Entry 9B1A (electron microscopy, 2.30 A resolution); this record covers chains B and D of the 4 polymer chains in the assembly.

Chain B:
Molecule: viral protein 3
From: enterovirus D68
UniProt: A0A097BW12 (A0A097BW12_9ENTO); residues 1-247 here correspond to UniProt positions 318-564 (UniProt number = residue number + 317)
Sequence (247 residues; row label = number of the first residue in the row):
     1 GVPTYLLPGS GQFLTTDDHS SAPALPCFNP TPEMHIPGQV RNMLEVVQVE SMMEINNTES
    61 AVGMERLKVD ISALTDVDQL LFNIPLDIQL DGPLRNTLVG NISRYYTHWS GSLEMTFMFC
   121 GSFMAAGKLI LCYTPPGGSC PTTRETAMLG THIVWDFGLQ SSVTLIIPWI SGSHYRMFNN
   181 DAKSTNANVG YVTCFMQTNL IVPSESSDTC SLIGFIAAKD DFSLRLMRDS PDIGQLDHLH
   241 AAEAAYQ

Chain D:
Molecule: Capsid protein VP4
From: enterovirus D68
UniProt: Q68T42 (POLG_HED68); residues 0-68 here correspond to UniProt positions 1-69 (UniProt number = residue number + 1)
Sequence (69 residues; numbered 0 to 68; the number before each row is that of its first residue; numbering starts at 0):
     0 MGAQVTRQQT GTHENANIAT NGSHITYNQI NFYKDSYAAS ASKQDFSQDP SKFTEPVVEG
    60 LKAGAPVLK
Unresolved in the structure: 0-28, 68
Curated features (UniProtKB/Swiss-Prot):
  - site: Lys68 (Cleavage)
  - lipidation: Gly1 (N-myristoyl glycine)

Chain B / chain D interface:
Residue-residue contacts (39; chain B residue first):
  Asp18(B) - Ser39(D)
  Asp18(B) - Ala40(D)  hydrogen bond (side chain-backbone)
  Asp18(B) - Lys42(D)  salt bridge
  His19(B) - Ser39(D)
  Ser20(B) - Ile29(D)  hydrogen bond (side chain-backbone)
  Ser20(B) - Asn30(D)
  Ser20(B) - Tyr32(D)
  Ser20(B) - Ala37(D)
  Ser20(B) - Ala38(D)
  Ser20(B) - Ser39(D)
  Ser21(B) - Tyr32(D)
  Ser21(B) - Ala37(D)  hydrogen bond (backbone-backbone)
  Ala22(B) - Tyr32(D)  hydrogen bond (backbone-side chain)
  Pro23(B) - Tyr32(D)
  Pro23(B) - Asp34(D)
  Pro23(B) - Tyr36(D)
  Pro23(B) - Ala37(D)
  Ala24(B) - Tyr36(D)
  Leu25(B) - Tyr36(D)  hydrogen bond (backbone-side chain)
  Pro26(B) - Asp34(D)
  Cys27(B) - Asp34(D)  hydrogen bond (backbone-side chain)
  Gly38(B) - Lys51(D)
  Gly38(B) - Phe52(D)
  Gln39(B) - Lys51(D)
  Gln39(B) - Phe52(D)
  Arg41(B) - Asp44(D)
  Arg41(B) - Ser46(D)  hydrogen bond (side chain-backbone)
  Arg41(B) - Gln47(D)
  Arg41(B) - Asp48(D)
  Asn42(B) - Gln47(D)
  Glu45(B) - Gln47(D)
  Glu45(B) - Asp48(D)  hydrogen bond (side chain-backbone)
  Glu45(B) - Pro49(D)
  Gln48(B) - Thr53(D)
  Val49(B) - Phe52(D)  hydrophobic
  Val49(B) - Thr53(D)
  Leu159(B) - Leu67(D)
  Gln160(B) - Val66(D)
  Gln160(B) - Leu67(D)  hydrogen bond (side chain-backbone)
Interface residues without a listed pair, chain B (20 interface residues in all): Val40
Interface residues without a listed pair, chain D (21 interface residues in all): Pro65

Summary:
20 residues of chain B face 21 of chain D across their interface, with 9 hydrogen bonds and 1 salt bridge.
Polar contacts include Asp18(B)-Lys42(D), Asp18(B)-Ala40(D) and Ser20(B)-Ile29(D).
Chain B is viral protein 3 and chain D is Capsid protein VP4, both from enterovirus D68; the structure, EV-D68
in complex with inhibitor Jun11-69-5, was determined by electron microscopy.
